PDB entry 8PKE | electron microscopy, 3.39 A resolution | chains A and B of the 6 polymer chains in the assembly

# Chain A (and B)
Molecule: Transthyretin
From: Homo sapiens
Notes: engineered mutation(s): V20I; chain B of this document is another copy of the same molecule, construct and numbering; everything in this record applies to it too
UniProt: P02766 (TTHY_HUMAN); residues 1-127 here correspond to UniProt positions 21-147 (UniProt number = residue number + 20)
Amino-acid sequence (127 residues; row label = number of the first residue in the row):
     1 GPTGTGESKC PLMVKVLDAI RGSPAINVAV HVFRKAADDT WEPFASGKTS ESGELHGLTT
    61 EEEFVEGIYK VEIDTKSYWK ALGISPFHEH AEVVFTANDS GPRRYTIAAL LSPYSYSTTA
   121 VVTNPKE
Disordered / not traced: 1-10, 36-56, 124-127
Sequence notes: variant Ile20 (Val40 in P02766)
Swiss-Prot annotation at these positions:
  - binding site (L-thyroxine): Lys15, Glu54, Ser117
  - modified residue: Cys10 (Sulfocysteine), Glu42 (4-carboxyglutamate), Ser52 (Phosphoserine)
  - glycosylation: Asn98 (N-linked (GlcNAc...) asparagine)

# Interface between chain A and chain B
Pairs across the interface (219; chain A residue first):
  Pro11(A) - Pro11(B)
  Pro11(A) - Leu12(B)  hydrogen bond (backbone-backbone)
  Leu12(A) - Leu12(B)
  Met13(A) - Leu12(B)  hydrogen bond (backbone-backbone)
  Met13(A) - Met13(B)
  Met13(A) - Val14(B)  hydrogen bond (backbone-backbone)
  Val14(A) - Val14(B)
  Lys15(A) - Val14(B)  hydrogen bond (backbone-backbone)
  Lys15(A) - Lys15(B)
  Lys15(A) - Val16(B)  hydrogen bond (backbone-backbone)
  Lys15(A) - Asp18(B)
  Val16(A) - Val16(B)  hydrophobic
  Leu17(A) - Val16(B)  hydrogen bond (backbone-backbone)
  Leu17(A) - Leu17(B)
  Leu17(A) - Val28(B)  hydrophobic
  Asp18(A) - Leu17(B)
  Asp18(A) - Asp18(B)
  Ala19(A) - Asp18(B)  hydrogen bond (backbone-backbone)
  Ala19(A) - Ala19(B)
  Ala19(A) - Ile20(B)  hydrogen bond (backbone-backbone)
  Ile20(A) - Ile20(B)  hydrophobic
  Arg21(A) - Ile20(B)  hydrogen bond (backbone-backbone)
  Arg21(A) - Arg21(B)
  Arg21(A) - Gly22(B)
  Gly22(A) - Gly22(B)
  Ser23(A) - Gly22(B)  hydrogen bond (backbone-backbone)
  Ser23(A) - Ser23(B)  hydrogen bond (backbone-side chain)
  Pro24(A) - Ile20(B)  hydrophobic
  Pro24(A) - Gly22(B)
  Pro24(A) - Ser23(B)
  Pro24(A) - Pro24(B)
  Ala25(A) - Pro24(B)  hydrogen bond (backbone-backbone)
  Ala25(A) - Ala25(B)
  Ala25(A) - Ile26(B)  hydrogen bond (backbone-backbone)
  Ile26(A) - Ile26(B)
  Asn27(A) - Ile26(B)  hydrogen bond (backbone-backbone)
  Asn27(A) - Asn27(B)
  Asn27(A) - Val28(B)
  Asn27(A) - Tyr69(B)  hydrogen bond (backbone-side chain)
  Val28(A) - Val28(B)
  Ala29(A) - Val28(B)  hydrogen bond (backbone-backbone)
  Ala29(A) - Ala29(B)
  Ala29(A) - Val30(B)
  Val30(A) - Val30(B)
  His31(A) - Val30(B)  hydrogen bond (backbone-backbone)
  His31(A) - His31(B)
  His31(A) - Val32(B)  hydrogen bond (backbone-backbone)
  Val32(A) - Val32(B)
  Phe33(A) - Val32(B)  hydrogen bond (backbone-backbone)
  Phe33(A) - Phe33(B)
  Phe33(A) - Arg34(B)  hydrogen bond (backbone-backbone)
  Arg34(A) - Arg34(B)
  Lys35(A) - Arg34(B)  hydrogen bond (backbone-backbone)
  Lys35(A) - Glu63(B)  salt bridge
  Gly57(A) - Gly57(B)  hydrogen bond (backbone-backbone)
  Leu58(A) - Gly57(B)
  Leu58(A) - Leu58(B)  hydrogen bond (backbone-backbone)
  Leu58(A) - Thr59(B)  hydrogen bond (backbone-backbone)
  Leu58(A) - Ala81(B)
  Leu58(A) - Gly83(B)
  Leu58(A) - Ile84(B)  hydrophobic
  Thr59(A) - Thr59(B)
  Thr60(A) - Thr59(B)  hydrogen bond (backbone-backbone)
  Thr60(A) - Thr60(B)
  Thr60(A) - Glu61(B)  hydrogen bond (backbone-backbone)
  Glu61(A) - Glu61(B)
  Glu61(A) - Phe64(B)
  Glu62(A) - Glu61(B)  hydrogen bond (backbone-backbone)
  Glu62(A) - Glu62(B)
  Glu62(A) - Glu63(B)  hydrogen bond (backbone-backbone)
  Glu62(A) - Phe64(B)
  Glu63(A) - Glu63(B)
  Glu63(A) - Phe64(B)  hydrogen bond (backbone-backbone)
  Phe64(A) - Phe64(B)  hydrophobic
  Val65(A) - Phe64(B)  hydrogen bond (backbone-backbone)
  Val65(A) - Val65(B)
  Val65(A) - Glu66(B)  hydrogen bond (backbone-backbone)
  Glu66(A) - Glu66(B)
  Gly67(A) - Glu66(B)
  Gly67(A) - Gly67(B)
  Ile68(A) - Gly67(B)  hydrogen bond (backbone-backbone)
  Ile68(A) - Ile68(B)
  Tyr69(A) - Gly67(B)  hydrogen bond (backbone-backbone)
  Tyr69(A) - Ile68(B)  hydrogen bond (backbone-backbone)
  Tyr69(A) - Tyr69(B)  hydrophobic
  Tyr69(A) - Lys70(B)  hydrogen bond (backbone-backbone)
  Lys70(A) - Lys70(B)
  Val71(A) - Lys70(B)  hydrogen bond (backbone-backbone)
  Val71(A) - Val71(B)
  Val71(A) - Glu72(B)  hydrogen bond (backbone-backbone)
  Glu72(A) - Glu72(B)
  Ile73(A) - Glu72(B)  hydrogen bond (backbone-backbone)
  Ile73(A) - Ile73(B)
  Ile73(A) - Asp74(B)  hydrogen bond (backbone-backbone)
  Asp74(A) - Asp74(B)
  Asp74(A) - Thr75(B)
  Asp74(A) - Arg103(B)  salt bridge
  Asp74(A) - Tyr105(B)  hydrogen bond
  Thr75(A) - Glu72(B)
  Thr75(A) - Thr75(B)
  Lys76(A) - Thr75(B)  hydrogen bond (backbone-backbone)
  Lys76(A) - Lys76(B)
  Lys76(A) - Ser77(B)  hydrogen bond (backbone-backbone)
  Ser77(A) - Ser77(B)
  Tyr78(A) - Ser77(B)  hydrogen bond (backbone-backbone)
  Tyr78(A) - Tyr78(B)
  Trp79(A) - Tyr78(B)  hydrogen bond (backbone-backbone)
  Trp79(A) - Trp79(B)
  Trp79(A) - Lys80(B)  hydrogen bond (backbone-backbone)
  Lys80(A) - Lys80(B)
  Ala81(A) - Lys80(B)  hydrogen bond (backbone-backbone)
  Ala81(A) - Ala81(B)  hydrogen bond (backbone-backbone)
  Ala81(A) - Leu82(B)
  Leu82(A) - Ala81(B)
  Leu82(A) - Leu82(B)  hydrogen bond (backbone-backbone)
  Gly83(A) - Leu82(B)  hydrogen bond (backbone-backbone)
  Gly83(A) - Gly83(B)
  Gly83(A) - Ile84(B)
  Ile84(A) - Ile84(B)
  Ser85(A) - Ile84(B)  hydrogen bond (backbone-backbone)
  Ser85(A) - Ser85(B)  hydrogen bond (backbone-side chain)
  Pro86(A) - Ile84(B)
  Pro86(A) - Ser85(B)
  Pro86(A) - Pro86(B)
  Pro86(A) - Phe87(B)  hydrogen bond (backbone-backbone)
  Phe87(A) - Phe87(B)  hydrogen bond (backbone-backbone)
  Phe87(A) - His88(B)
  His88(A) - Ser85(B)
  His88(A) - Phe87(B)
  His88(A) - His88(B)  hydrogen bond (backbone-backbone)
  His88(A) - Glu89(B)  hydrogen bond (backbone-backbone)
  Glu89(A) - Glu89(B)
  His90(A) - Glu89(B)  hydrogen bond (backbone-backbone)
  His90(A) - His90(B)  hydrogen bond (backbone-backbone)
  Ala91(A) - His90(B)
  Ala91(A) - Ala91(B)
  Ala91(A) - Glu92(B)  hydrogen bond (backbone-backbone)
  Glu92(A) - Glu92(B)
  Val93(A) - Phe87(B)  hydrophobic
  Val93(A) - Glu92(B)  hydrogen bond (backbone-backbone)
  Val93(A) - Val93(B)
  Val93(A) - Val94(B)  hydrogen bond (backbone-backbone)
  Val94(A) - Val94(B)
  Phe95(A) - Trp79(B)
  Phe95(A) - Val94(B)  hydrogen bond (backbone-backbone)
  Phe95(A) - Phe95(B)
  Phe95(A) - Thr96(B)  hydrogen bond (backbone-backbone)
  Thr96(A) - Thr96(B)
  Ala97(A) - Tyr78(B)  hydrophobic
  Ala97(A) - Thr96(B)  hydrogen bond (backbone-backbone)
  Ala97(A) - Ala97(B)
  Ala97(A) - Asn98(B)  hydrogen bond (backbone-backbone)
  Asn98(A) - Asn98(B)  hydrogen bond
  Asp99(A) - Asn98(B)  hydrogen bond (backbone-backbone)
  Asp99(A) - Asp99(B)
  Asp99(A) - Ser100(B)  hydrogen bond (backbone-backbone)
  Asp99(A) - Gly101(B)
  Asp99(A) - Arg103(B)  salt bridge
  Ser100(A) - Ser100(B)  hydrogen bond (side chain-backbone)
  Ser100(A) - Gly101(B)
  Gly101(A) - Gly101(B)
  Gly101(A) - Pro102(B)
  Gly101(A) - Arg103(B)
  Pro102(A) - Pro102(B)
  Arg103(A) - Pro102(B)
  Arg103(A) - Arg103(B)
  Arg103(A) - Arg104(B)  hydrogen bond (backbone-backbone)
  Arg104(A) - Arg104(B)
  Tyr105(A) - Arg104(B)  hydrogen bond (backbone-backbone)
  Tyr105(A) - Tyr105(B)
  Tyr105(A) - Thr106(B)  hydrogen bond (backbone-backbone)
  Thr106(A) - Thr106(B)
  Ile107(A) - Thr106(B)  hydrogen bond (backbone-backbone)
  Ile107(A) - Ile107(B)
  Ile107(A) - Ala108(B)  hydrogen bond (backbone-backbone)
  Ala108(A) - Ala108(B)  hydrogen bond (backbone-backbone)
  Ala108(A) - Ala109(B)  hydrogen bond (backbone-backbone)
  Ala109(A) - Ala109(B)
  Ala109(A) - Tyr114(B)
  Leu110(A) - Val71(B)  hydrophobic
  Leu110(A) - Ala109(B)  hydrogen bond (backbone-backbone)
  Leu110(A) - Leu110(B)
  Leu110(A) - Leu111(B)  hydrogen bond (backbone-backbone)
  Leu111(A) - Asn27(B)  hydrogen bond (backbone-side chain)
  Leu111(A) - Tyr69(B)  hydrophobic
  Leu111(A) - Val71(B)  hydrophobic
  Leu111(A) - Leu111(B)
  Leu111(A) - Ser112(B)
  Ser112(A) - Ala109(B)
  Ser112(A) - Leu110(B)
  Ser112(A) - Leu111(B)  hydrogen bond (side chain-backbone)
  Ser112(A) - Ser112(B)  hydrogen bond (side chain-backbone)
  Ser112(A) - Pro113(B)
  Ser112(A) - Tyr114(B)
  Pro113(A) - Ala25(B)
  Pro113(A) - Asn27(B)
  Pro113(A) - Pro113(B)
  Pro113(A) - Tyr114(B)  hydrogen bond (backbone-backbone)
  Tyr114(A) - Tyr114(B)
  Ser115(A) - Ser23(B)
  Ser115(A) - Tyr114(B)  hydrogen bond (backbone-backbone)
  Ser115(A) - Ser115(B)
  Ser115(A) - Tyr116(B)  hydrogen bond (backbone-backbone)
  Tyr116(A) - Ser23(B)
  Tyr116(A) - Tyr116(B)
  Ser117(A) - Tyr114(B)
  Ser117(A) - Ser117(B)  hydrogen bond (side chain-backbone)
  Thr118(A) - Ser117(B)  hydrogen bond (backbone-backbone)
  Thr118(A) - Thr118(B)
  Thr118(A) - Thr119(B)  hydrogen bond (backbone-backbone)
  Thr119(A) - Tyr114(B)  hydrogen bond
  Thr119(A) - Thr119(B)
  Ala120(A) - Thr119(B)  hydrogen bond (backbone-backbone)
  Ala120(A) - Ala120(B)
  Ala120(A) - Val121(B)  hydrogen bond (backbone-backbone)
  Val121(A) - Val121(B)
  Val122(A) - Val121(B)  hydrogen bond (backbone-backbone)
  Val122(A) - Val122(B)
  Val122(A) - Thr123(B)  hydrogen bond (backbone-backbone)
Other interface residues (no listed pair), chain A (92 interface residues in all): Thr123
Other interface residues (no listed pair), chain B (92 interface residues in all): Lys35

# Summary
The chain A/chain B interface involves 92 residues from each chain, with 91 hydrogen bonds and 3 salt bridges.
Polar contacts include Lys35(A)-Glu63(B), Asp74(A)-Arg103(B) and Asp99(A)-Arg103(B). Curated annotation
(UniProt) lists 3 L-thyroxine-binding residues on chain A.
Chain A and chain B are both Transthyretin (Homo sapiens); the structure, ATTRV20I amyloid fibril from
hereditary ATTR amloidosis, was determined by electron microscopy together with 8PKF and 8PKG from the same
study.
